PDB entry 7JZY | electron microscopy, 3.60 A resolution | chains A and M of the 12 polymer chains in the assembly

# Chain A
Molecule: CRISPR-associated protein Csy1
Source organism: Pseudomonas aeruginosa
UniProt: Q02ML9 (CSY1_PSEAB); residues 1-434 here = UniProt positions 1-434
Amino-acid sequence (434 residues; each row starts with the number of its first residue):
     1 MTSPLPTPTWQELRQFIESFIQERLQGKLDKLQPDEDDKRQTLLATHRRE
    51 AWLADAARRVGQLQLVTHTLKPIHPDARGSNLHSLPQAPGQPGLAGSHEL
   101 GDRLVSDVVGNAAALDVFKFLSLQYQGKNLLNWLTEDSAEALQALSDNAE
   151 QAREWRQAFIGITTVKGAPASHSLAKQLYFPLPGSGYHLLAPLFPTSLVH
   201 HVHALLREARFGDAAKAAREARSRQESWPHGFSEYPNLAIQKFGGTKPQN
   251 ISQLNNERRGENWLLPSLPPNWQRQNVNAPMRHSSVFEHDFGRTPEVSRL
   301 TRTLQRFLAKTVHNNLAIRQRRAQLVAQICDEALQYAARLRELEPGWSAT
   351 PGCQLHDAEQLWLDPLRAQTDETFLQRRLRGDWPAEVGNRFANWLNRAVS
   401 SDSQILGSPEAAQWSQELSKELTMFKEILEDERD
Unresolved in the structure: 1-7

# Chain M
Molecule: 61-nt RNA strand
Source organism: Pseudomonas aeruginosa
Sequence (61 nucleotides; numbered 1 to 61; the number before each row is that of its first residue):
     1 CUAAGAAAUUCACGGCGGGCUUGAUGUCCGCGUCUACCUGAUUCACUGCC
    51 GUAUAGGCAGC
Differences from the reference sequence: conflict A41 (G1458 in 313291946), A53 (G1446 in 313291946)

# Chain A / chain M interface
Pairs across the interface - 15 pairs, chain A then chain M:
  Ile73(A) with A3(M), base contact
  Ser173(A) with A4(M), base contact; G5(M), hydrogen bond to the base
  Leu174(A) with G5(M), base contact
  Ala175(A) with A4(M), hydrogen bond to the base
  Lys176(A) with A3(M), phosphate contact; A4(M), phosphate contact; G5(M), base contact
  Gln177(A) with A4(M), hydrogen bond to the base
  Leu178(A) with U2(M), sugar contact; A3(M), phosphate contact
  Tyr179(A) with C1(M), stacking on the base; U2(M), hydrogen bond to the phosphate
  Tyr187(A) with C1(M), base contact
  Leu193(A) with A3(M), hydrogen bond to the base
Also at the interface, not in a pair above, chain A (13 interface residues in all): Pro192, Phe194, Pro195

# Overview
The interface between chain A and chain M involves 13 residues on one side and 5 on the other; the contacts
include 5 hydrogen bonds and 1 aromatic stacking contact. Among the polar pairs are Ser173(A)-G5(M),
Ala175(A)-A4(M) and Gln177(A)-A4(M).
Chain A is CRISPR-associated protein Csy1 and chain M is a 61-nt RNA strand, both from Pseudomonas aeruginosa;
the structure, CryoEM structure of a CRISPR-Cas complex, was determined by electron microscopy.
